Entry 8YGF (electron microscopy, 4.66 A resolution (low resolution: residue-level contacts below are approximate; hydrogen-bond / salt-bridge calls are withheld)); this record covers chains B and F of the 8 polymer chains in the assembly.

# Chain B (and F)
Molecule: SIR2-like domain-containing protein
Organism: Bacillus subtilis A29
Notes: chain F of this document is another copy of the same molecule, construct and numbering; everything in this record applies to it too
UniProtKB: D4G637 (D4G637_BACNB); residue numbers follow UniProt; this construct covers 1-1005
Chain sequence (1005 residues; numbered 1 to 1005; the number before each row is that of its first residue):
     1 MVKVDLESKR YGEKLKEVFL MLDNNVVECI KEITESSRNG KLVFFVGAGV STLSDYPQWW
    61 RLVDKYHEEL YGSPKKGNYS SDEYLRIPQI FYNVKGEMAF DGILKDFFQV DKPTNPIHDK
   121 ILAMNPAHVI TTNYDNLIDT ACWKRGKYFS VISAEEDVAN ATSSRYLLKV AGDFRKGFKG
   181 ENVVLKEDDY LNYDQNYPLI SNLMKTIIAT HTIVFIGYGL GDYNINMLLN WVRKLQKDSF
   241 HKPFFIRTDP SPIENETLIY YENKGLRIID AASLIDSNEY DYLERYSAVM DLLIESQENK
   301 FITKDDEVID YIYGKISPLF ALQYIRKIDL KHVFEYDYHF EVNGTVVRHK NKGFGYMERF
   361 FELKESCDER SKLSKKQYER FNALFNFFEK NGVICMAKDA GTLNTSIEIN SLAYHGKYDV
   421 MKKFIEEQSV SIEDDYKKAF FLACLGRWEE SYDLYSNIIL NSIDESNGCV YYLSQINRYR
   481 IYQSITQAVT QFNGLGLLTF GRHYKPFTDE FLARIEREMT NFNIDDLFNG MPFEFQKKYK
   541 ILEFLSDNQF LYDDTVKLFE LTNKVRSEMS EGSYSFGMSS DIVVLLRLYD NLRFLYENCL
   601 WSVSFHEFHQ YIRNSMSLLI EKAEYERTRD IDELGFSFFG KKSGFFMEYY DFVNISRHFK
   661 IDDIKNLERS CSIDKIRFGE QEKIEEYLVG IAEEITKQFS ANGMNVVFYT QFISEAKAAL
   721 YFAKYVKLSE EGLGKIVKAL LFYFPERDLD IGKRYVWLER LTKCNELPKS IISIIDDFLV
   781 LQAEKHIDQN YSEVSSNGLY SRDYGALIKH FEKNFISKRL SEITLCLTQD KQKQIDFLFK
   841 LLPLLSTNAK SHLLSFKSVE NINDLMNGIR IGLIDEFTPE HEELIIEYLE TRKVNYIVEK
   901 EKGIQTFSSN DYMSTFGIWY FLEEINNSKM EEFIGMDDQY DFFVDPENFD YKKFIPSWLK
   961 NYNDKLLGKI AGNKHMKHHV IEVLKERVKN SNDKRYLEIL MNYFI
Unresolved in the structure: 1-22
Sequence notes: engineered mutation Ala171 (His in D4G637)
Reported in the primary citation:
  - catalytic residues: Ser51, Asn133, Asp135 (by similarity / conservation)
  - mutagenesis - N133A/H171A, H171A: abolished catalytic activity on SPR TTP
  - mutagenesis - H171A: increased growth in response to TTP

# Chain B / chain F interface
Contacting residue pairs - 12 pairs, chain B then chain F:
  Leu70(B) with Glu256(F)
  Tyr71(B) with Glu254(F); Glu256(F); Thr257(F)
  Asp82(B) with Ser81(F); Gly221(F)
  Arg86(B) with Tyr260(F)
  Ile90(B) with Tyr260(F)
  Glu256(B) with Tyr71(F)
  Thr257(B) with Tyr71(F)
  Tyr260(B) with Arg86(F); Ile90(F)
Also at the interface, not in a pair above, chain B (12 interface residues in all): Ser81, Asn93, Val94, Lys264
Also at the interface, not in a pair above, chain F (15 interface residues in all): Leu70, Asp82, Gln89, Val94, Leu220, Asn263

# Overview
12 residues of chain B face 15 of chain F across their interface. From the paper: catalytic residues Ser51(B),
Asn133(B) and Asp135(B); N133A/H171A and H171A of chain B abolish catalytic activity on SPR TTP.
Chain B and chain F are both SIR2-like domain-containing protein (Bacillus subtilis A29); the structure, The
tetramer Structure of SPR-DSR2 complex, was determined by electron microscopy, deposited together with 8YGC,
8YGK, 8YGN, 8YGO and 8YGP.
